Entry 9EUF (electron microscopy, 7.30 A resolution (low resolution: residue-level contacts below are approximate; hydrogen-bond / salt-bridge calls are withheld)); this record covers chains R and S of the 63 polymer chains in the assembly.

Chain R (and S):
Name: Capsid protein
Organism: Staphylococcus phage 812
Notes: chain S of this document is another copy of the same molecule, construct and numbering; everything in this record applies to it too
Reference sequence: A1YTP2 (A1YTP2_9CAUD); residue numbers follow UniProt; this construct covers 1-142
Chain sequence (142 residues; each row starts with the number of its first residue):
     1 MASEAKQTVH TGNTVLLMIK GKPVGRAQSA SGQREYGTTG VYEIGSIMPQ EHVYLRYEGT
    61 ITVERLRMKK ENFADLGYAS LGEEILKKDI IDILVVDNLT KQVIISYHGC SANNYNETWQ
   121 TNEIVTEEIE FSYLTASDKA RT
Not modelled in the structure: 1, 141-142

Chain R / chain S interface:
Contacting residue pairs (68; chain R residue first):
  Arg26(R) with Thr8(S); Val9(S)
  Tyr54(R) with Ile47(S)
  Leu55(R) with Ile47(S)
  Arg56(R) with Tyr42(S); Ile47(S)
  Tyr57(R) with Tyr42(S); Ile47(S); Met48(S)
  Arg67(R) with Val9(S); His10(S)
  Met68(R) with Thr8(S)
  Lys69(R) with Glu4(S); Gln7(S); Thr8(S); His10(S)
  Ser80(R) with Tyr36(S); Tyr57(S)
  Leu81(R) with Arg34(S); Tyr57(S); Ala136(S); Ser137(S)
  Gly82(R) with Tyr57(S); Ala136(S)
  Ile85(R) with Tyr36(S); Tyr57(S)
  Ser111(R) with Thr38(S); His52(S); Tyr54(S)
  Ala112(R) with Tyr36(S); Thr38(S)
  Asn113(R) with Glu35(S); Tyr36(S); Thr38(S)
  Asn114(R) with Arg34(S); Glu35(S)
  Tyr115(R) with Gly32(S); Arg34(S); Tyr36(S)
  Asn116(R) with Gly32(S); Gln33(S)
  Glu117(R) with Ser31(S); Gly32(S); Arg34(S); Ile105(S)
  Thr118(R) with Ala30(S); Ser31(S)
  Trp119(R) with Val15(S); Ser29(S); Ala30(S); Val95(S); Ile105(S)
  Gln120(R) with Gly12(S); Gln28(S); Ser29(S)
  Thr121(R) with Ala27(S); Gln28(S)
  Glu123(R) with Thr11(S); Gly12(S)
  Ile124(R) with Val9(S); His10(S)
  Val125(R) with His10(S); Thr11(S)
  Ser132(R) with His52(S)
  Tyr133(R) with His52(S)
  Leu134(R) with Pro49(S); His52(S)
  Thr135(R) with Met48(S)
Also at the interface, not in a pair above, chain R (33 interface residues in all): Leu66, Gly109, Asn122
Also at the interface, not in a pair above, chain S (37 interface residues in all): Gly37, Gln50, Glu51, Asp97, Ile104, Tyr107, Asp138

Overview:
33 residues of chain R and 37 residues of chain S are in contact.
Both chains are Capsid protein (Staphylococcus phage 812). Entry 9EUF (Cryo-EM structure of Staphylococcus
aureus bacteriophage phi812 baseplate in the pre-contraction state - complete) was determined by electron
microscopy.
